Entry 8SP0 (electron microscopy, 3.33 A resolution); this record covers chains D and F of the 8 polymer chains in the assembly.

== Chain D ==
Molecule: target DNA
Sequence (25 nucleotides; row label = number of the first residue in the row):
     1 CAACTAATAGATTAGAGCCGTCAAT
Not modelled in the structure: 1-3, 24-25

== Chain F ==
Molecule: short pAgo
Organism: Maribacter polysiphoniae
Reference sequence: A0A316E3U6 (A0A316E3U6_9FLAO); residue numbers follow UniProt; this construct covers 1-507
Sequence (507 residues; each row starts with the number of its first residue):
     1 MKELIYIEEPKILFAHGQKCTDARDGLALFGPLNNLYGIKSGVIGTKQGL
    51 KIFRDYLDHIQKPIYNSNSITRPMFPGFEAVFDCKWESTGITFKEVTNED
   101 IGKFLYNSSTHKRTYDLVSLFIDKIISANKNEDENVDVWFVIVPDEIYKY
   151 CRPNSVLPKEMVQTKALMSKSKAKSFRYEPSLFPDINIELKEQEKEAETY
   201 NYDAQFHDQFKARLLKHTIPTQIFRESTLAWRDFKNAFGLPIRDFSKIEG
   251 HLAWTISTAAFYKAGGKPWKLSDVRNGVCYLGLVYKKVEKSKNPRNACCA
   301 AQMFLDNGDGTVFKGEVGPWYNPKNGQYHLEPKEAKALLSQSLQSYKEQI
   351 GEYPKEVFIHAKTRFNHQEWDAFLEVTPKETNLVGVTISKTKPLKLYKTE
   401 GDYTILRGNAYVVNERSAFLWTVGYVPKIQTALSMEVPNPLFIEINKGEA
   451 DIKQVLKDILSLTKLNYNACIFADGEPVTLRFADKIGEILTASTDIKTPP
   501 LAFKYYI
Not modelled in the structure: 159-196
Metal / ion sites: Mg2+: Ile507 (shared with 2 residues of chain G)

== Interface between chain D and chain F ==
Contacting residue pairs - 13 pairs, chain D then chain F:
  DT12(D) - Arg364(F)  phosphate contact
  DT13(D) - Tyr328(F)  sugar contact
  DT13(D) - Thr363(F)  hydrogen bond to the phosphate
  DT13(D) - Arg364(F)  salt bridge to the phosphate
  DA14(D) - Lys287(F)  phosphate contact
  DA14(D) - Tyr328(F)  hydrogen bond to the sugar
  DG15(D) - Lys286(F)  salt bridge to the phosphate
  DG15(D) - Lys287(F)  hydrogen bond to the phosphate
  DG17(D) - Pro153(F)  phosphate contact
  DT21(D) - Arg72(F)  phosphate contact
  DC22(D) - Arg72(F)  salt bridge to the phosphate
  DC22(D) - Lys247(F)  sugar contact
  DA23(D) - Ser67(F)  phosphate contact
Also at the interface, not in a pair above, chain F (12 interface residues in all): Tyr285, Lys362, Met435

== In short ==
Chain D and chain F form an interface of 8 and 12 residues respectively, with 3 hydrogen bonds and 3 salt
bridges. Polar pairs include DA14(D)-Tyr328(F), DT13(D)-Thr363(F) and DG15(D)-Lys287(F).
Chain D is target DNA and chain F is short pAgo (Maribacter polysiphoniae); the structure, Symmetric dimer of
MapSPARTA bound with gRNA/tDNA hybrid, was determined by electron microscopy together with 8FEX, 8FFI, 8SP3,
8SPO and 8SQU from the same study.
